PDB entry 1XLO | X-ray diffraction, 1.84 A resolution | chain A

# Chain A
Protein: Putidaredoxin
From: Pseudomonas putida
Notes: EC 1.9.3.2
UniProt: P00259 (PUTX_PSEPU); residues 1-106 here = UniProt positions 1-106
Amino-acid sequence (106 residues; row label = number of the first residue in the row):
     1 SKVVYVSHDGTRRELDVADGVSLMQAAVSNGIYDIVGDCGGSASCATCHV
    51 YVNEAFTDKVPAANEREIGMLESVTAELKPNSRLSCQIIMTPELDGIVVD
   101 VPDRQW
Differences from the reference sequence: engineered mutation Ser73 (Cys in P00259), Ser85 (Cys in P00259)
Metal / ion sites: 2Fe-2S cluster Fe: Cys39, Cys45, Cys48, Cys86
Ligand contacts: 2Fe-2S cluster (FES): Met24, Gly37, Asp38, Cys39, Gly40, Gly41, Ala43, Ser44, Cys45, Ala46, Thr47, Cys48, Met70, Leu84, Cys86

# Summary
Bound to chain A: 2Fe-2S cluster. The 2Fe-2S cluster Fe site is built by Cys39, Cys45, Cys48 and Cys86.
Chain A is Putidaredoxin (Pseudomonas putida); the structure, Structure of reduced C73S/C85S putidaredoxin, a
[2Fe-2S] ferredoxin from Pseudomonas putida, was determined by X-ray diffraction, deposited together with
1XLN, 1XLP and 1XLQ.
